8U11 - chains j and H of the 58 polymer chains in the assembly; structure by electron microscopy, 3.10 A resolution.

# Chain j
Molecule: Portal protein
Source organism: Salmonella phage P22
UniProt: P26744 (PORTL_BPP22); residue numbers follow UniProt; this construct covers 1-725
Chain sequence (725 residues; each row starts with the number of its first residue):
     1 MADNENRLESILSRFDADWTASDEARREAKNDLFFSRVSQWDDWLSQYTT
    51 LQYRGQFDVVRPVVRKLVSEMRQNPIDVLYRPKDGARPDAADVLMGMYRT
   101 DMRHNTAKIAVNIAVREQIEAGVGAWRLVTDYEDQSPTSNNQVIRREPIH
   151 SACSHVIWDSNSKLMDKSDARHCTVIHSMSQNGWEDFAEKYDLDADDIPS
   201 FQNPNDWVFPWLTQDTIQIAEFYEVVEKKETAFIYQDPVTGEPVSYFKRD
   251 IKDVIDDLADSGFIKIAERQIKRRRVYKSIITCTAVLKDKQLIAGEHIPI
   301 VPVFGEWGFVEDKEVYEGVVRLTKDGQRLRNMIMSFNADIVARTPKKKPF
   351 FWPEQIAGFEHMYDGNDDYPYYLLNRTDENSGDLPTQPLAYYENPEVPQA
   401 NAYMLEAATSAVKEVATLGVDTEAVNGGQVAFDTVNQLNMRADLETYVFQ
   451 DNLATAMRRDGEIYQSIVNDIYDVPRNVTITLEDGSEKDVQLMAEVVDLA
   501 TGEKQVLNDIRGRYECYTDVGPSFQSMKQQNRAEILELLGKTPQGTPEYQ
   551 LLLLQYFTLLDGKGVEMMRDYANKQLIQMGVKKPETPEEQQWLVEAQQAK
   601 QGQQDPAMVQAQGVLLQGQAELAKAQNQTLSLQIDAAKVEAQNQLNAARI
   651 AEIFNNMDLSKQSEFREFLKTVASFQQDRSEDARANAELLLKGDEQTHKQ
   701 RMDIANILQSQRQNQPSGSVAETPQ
Disordered / not traced: 1-4, 421-444, 481-491, 584-725

# Chain H
Molecule: Major capsid protein
Source organism: Salmonella phage P22
UniProt: P26747 (CAPSD_BPP22); numbering as in UniProt (aligned over 1-430)
Chain sequence (430 residues; row label = number of the first residue in the row):
     1 MALNEGQIVTLAVDEIIETISAITPMAQKAKKYTPPAASMQRSSNTIWMP
    51 VEQESPTQEGWDLTDKATGLLELNVAVNMGEPDNDFFQLRADDLRDETAY
   101 RRRIQSAARKLANNVELKVANMAAEMGSLVITSPDAIGTNTADAWNFVAD
   151 AEEIMFSRELNRDMGTSYFFNPQDYKKAGYDLTKRDIFGRIPEEAYRDGT
   201 IQRQVAGFDDVLRSPKLPVLTKSTATGITVSGAQSFKPVAWQLDNDGNKV
   251 NVDNRFATVTLSATTGMKRGDKISFAGVKFLGQMAKNVLAQDATFSVVRV
   301 VDGTHVEITPKPVALDDVSLSPEQRAYANVNTSLADAMAVNILNVKDART
   351 NVFWADDAIRIVSQPIPANHELFAGMKTTSFSIPDVGLNGIFATQGDIST
   401 LSGLCRIALWYGVNATRPEAIGVGLPGQTA
Disordered / not traced: 1-9
UniProt features mapped onto this chain:
  - site: D14 (Essential for binding to the capsid assembly scaffolding protein), W61 (Involved in capsid stabilization and maturation)

# How chain j and chain H interact
Contacting residue pairs (47):
  E9(j) with Q28(H), hydrogen bond; D385(H)
  D23(j) with R101(H), salt bridge
  E24(j) with R101(H), salt bridge
  R27(j) with R101(H)
  W44(j) with G396(H); S402(H)
  Y48(j) with G375(H), hydrogen bond (side chain-backbone); G396(H), hydrogen bond (side chain-backbone); I398(H)
  T49(j) with I398(H)
  D196(j) with P36(H)
  D197(j) with T34(H)
  S200(j) with N389(H)
  F201(j) with S380(H), hydrogen bond (backbone-side chain)
  Q202(j) with S380(H); F381(H); S382(H), hydrogen bond
  N203(j) with T379(H); S380(H), hydrogen bond (side chain-backbone)
  P204(j) with T379(H)
  N205(j) with T379(H), hydrogen bond; S380(H); F381(H); F392(H)
  D206(j) with K377(H), salt bridge; T394(H), hydrogen bond (backbone-side chain)
  W207(j) with L89(H), hydrophobic; Y100(H), hydrogen bond; T394(H); G403(H); L404(H)
  V208(j) with K377(H)
  F209(j) with K377(H)
  P210(j) with G375(H); M376(H); K377(H)
  T213(j) with K377(H); T378(H)
  D215(j) with N369(H)
  Q218(j) with S380(H)
  C283(j) with S382(H); G387(H); L388(H), hydrogen bond (side chain-backbone); N389(H), hydrogen bond
  T284(j) with T34(H), hydrogen bond; G387(H)
Other interface residues (no listed pair), chain j (30 interface residues in all): N6, L12, F15, D16, T20
Other interface residues (no listed pair), chain H (32 interface residues in all): K32, Q105, P384, Q395, D397, C405

# Overview
Chain j and chain H form an interface of 30 and 32 residues respectively; the contacts include 12 hydrogen
bonds and 3 salt bridges. Among the polar pairs are D23(j)-R101(H), E24(j)-R101(H) and D206(j)-K377(H).
Chain j is Portal protein and chain H is Major capsid protein, both from Salmonella phage P22; the structure,
In situ cryo-EM structure of bacteriophage P22 gp1:gp5:gp4: gp10: gp9 N-term complex in conformation 2 at ...,
was determined by electron microscopy, deposited together with 8TVR, 8TVU, 8U1O and 8U10.
